Entry 3HQ2 (X-ray diffraction, 2.90 A resolution); this record covers chains A and B.

Chain A (and B):
Name: Bacillus subtilis M32 carboxypeptidase
Source organism: Bacillus subtilis
Notes: EC 3.4.24.-; chain B of this document is another copy of the same molecule, construct and numbering; everything in this record applies to it too
UniProtKB: P50848 (YPWA_BACSU); residues 1-501 here = UniProt positions 1-501
Amino-acid sequence (501 residues; each row starts with the number of its first residue):
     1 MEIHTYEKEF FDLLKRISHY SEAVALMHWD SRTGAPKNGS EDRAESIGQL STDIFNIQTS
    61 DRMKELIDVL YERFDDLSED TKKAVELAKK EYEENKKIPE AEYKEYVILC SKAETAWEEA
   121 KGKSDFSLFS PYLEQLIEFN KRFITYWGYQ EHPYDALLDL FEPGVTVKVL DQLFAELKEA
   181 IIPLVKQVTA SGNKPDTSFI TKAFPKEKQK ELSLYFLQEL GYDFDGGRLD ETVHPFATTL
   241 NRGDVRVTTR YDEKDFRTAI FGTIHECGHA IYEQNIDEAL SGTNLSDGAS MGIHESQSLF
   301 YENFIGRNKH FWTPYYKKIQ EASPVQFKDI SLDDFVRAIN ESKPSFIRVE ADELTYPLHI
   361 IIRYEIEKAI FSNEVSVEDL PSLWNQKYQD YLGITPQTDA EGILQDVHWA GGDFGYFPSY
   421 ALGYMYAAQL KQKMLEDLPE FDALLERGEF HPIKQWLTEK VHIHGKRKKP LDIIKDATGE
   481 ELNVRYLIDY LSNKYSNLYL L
Disordered / not traced: 1-4, 501 (chain B: 1-3, 501)
UniProt features mapped onto this chain:
  - motif: His234 to Phe236 (HPF), Asp244 to Thr248 (DXRXT), His265 to His269 (HEXXH), His294 to Gln297 (HES/GQ), Ile347 to Asp352 (I/NRXXA/SD), Gly402 to Trp409 (GXXQDXHW)
  - active site: Glu266 (Proton donor/acceptor)
  - binding site (Zn(2+)): His265, His269, Glu295

Interface between chain A and chain B:
Residue-residue contacts - 79 pairs, chain A then chain B:
  Lys15(A) - Asp42(B)  salt bridge
  Arg16(A) - Gln49(B)  hydrogen bond (backbone-side chain)
  Arg16(A) - Asp53(B)  salt bridge
  His19(A) - Asp42(B)
  His19(A) - Glu45(B)  salt bridge
  His19(A) - Ser46(B)  hydrogen bond
  His19(A) - Gln49(B)
  Tyr20(A) - Gln49(B)
  Tyr20(A) - Leu50(B)  hydrophobic
  Tyr20(A) - Asp53(B)  hydrogen bond
  Glu22(A) - Asp42(B)
  Glu22(A) - Arg43(B)  salt bridge
  Glu22(A) - Ser46(B)  hydrogen bond
  Ala23(A) - Leu50(B)  hydrophobic
  Leu26(A) - Leu26(B)  hydrophobic
  Leu26(A) - Met27(B)  hydrophobic
  Leu26(A) - Asp30(B)
  Leu26(A) - Arg43(B)
  Met27(A) - Leu26(B)  hydrophobic
  Trp29(A) - Asp30(B)
  Asp30(A) - Leu26(B)
  Asp30(A) - Trp29(B)
  Asp30(A) - Arg246(B)  salt bridge
  Thr33(A) - Arg228(B)  hydrogen bond (backbone-side chain)
  Gly34(A) - Arg228(B)
  Ala35(A) - Arg228(B)
  Ala35(A) - Arg246(B)
  Pro36(A) - Asp225(B)
  Pro36(A) - Gly226(B)
  Pro36(A) - Gly227(B)
  Pro36(A) - Gly243(B)
  Pro36(A) - Asp244(B)
  Pro36(A) - Arg246(B)
  Lys37(A) - Asp225(B)  hydrogen bond (backbone-backbone)
  Asn38(A) - Asp223(B)
  Asn38(A) - Asp225(B)  hydrogen bond (backbone-backbone)
  Asn38(A) - Gly226(B)
  Asn38(A) - Gly243(B)
  Gly39(A) - Asn241(B)
  Gly39(A) - Gly243(B)  hydrogen bond (backbone-backbone)
  Asp42(A) - Lys15(B)  salt bridge
  Asp42(A) - His19(B)
  Asp42(A) - Glu22(B)
  Asp42(A) - Asn241(B)
  Arg43(A) - Glu22(B)  salt bridge
  Arg43(A) - Leu26(B)
  Arg43(A) - Leu240(B)
  Arg43(A) - Arg246(B)
  Glu45(A) - His19(B)
  Ser46(A) - His19(B)  hydrogen bond
  Ser46(A) - Glu22(B)
  Gln49(A) - Arg16(B)  hydrogen bond (side chain-backbone)
  Gln49(A) - His19(B)
  Gln49(A) - Tyr20(B)
  Leu50(A) - Leu50(B)  hydrophobic
  Asp53(A) - Arg16(B)  salt bridge
  Asp53(A) - Tyr20(B)  hydrogen bond
  Asp225(A) - Pro36(B)
  Asp225(A) - Lys37(B)
  Asp225(A) - Asn38(B)  hydrogen bond (backbone-backbone)
  Gly226(A) - Pro36(B)
  Gly226(A) - Asn38(B)
  Gly227(A) - Pro36(B)
  Arg228(A) - Asp30(B)  salt bridge
  Arg228(A) - Thr33(B)  hydrogen bond (side chain-backbone)
  Arg228(A) - Gly34(B)
  Arg228(A) - Ala35(B)
  Leu240(A) - Arg43(B)
  Asn241(A) - Gly39(B)
  Asn241(A) - Asp42(B)
  Gly243(A) - Pro36(B)
  Gly243(A) - Asn38(B)
  Gly243(A) - Gly39(B)  hydrogen bond (backbone-backbone)
  Asp244(A) - Pro36(B)
  Asp244(A) - Arg43(B)  salt bridge
  Arg246(A) - Asp30(B)  salt bridge
  Arg246(A) - Ala35(B)
  Arg246(A) - Pro36(B)
  Arg246(A) - Arg43(B)
Interface residues without a listed pair, chain A (36 interface residues in all): Lys104, Asp223, Ser281
Interface residues without a listed pair, chain B (35 interface residues in all): Ala23, Lys104

In short:
Chain A and chain B form an interface of 36 and 35 residues respectively, with 14 hydrogen bonds and 11 salt
bridges. Polar contacts include Lys15(A)-Asp42(B), Arg16(A)-Asp53(B) and His19(A)-Glu45(B). Curated annotation
(UniProt) lists active-site residue Glu266(A) and 3 Zn2+-binding residues on chain A.
Both chains are Bacillus subtilis M32 carboxypeptidase (Bacillus subtilis). Entry 3HQ2 (BsuCP Crystal
Structure) was determined by X-ray diffraction together with 3HOA from the same study.
